3DFN - chains A and B of the 4 polymer chains in the assembly; structure by X-ray diffraction, 1.86 A resolution.

# Chain A (and B)
Molecule: Fructose-bisphosphate aldolase A
Source organism: Oryctolagus cuniculus
Notes: EC 4.1.2.13; chain B of this document is another copy of the same molecule, construct and numbering; everything in this record applies to it too
UniProt: P00883 (ALDOA_RABIT); residues 1-363 here correspond to UniProt positions 2-364 (UniProt number = residue number + 1)
Sequence (363 residues; numbered 1 to 363; the number before each row is that of its first residue):
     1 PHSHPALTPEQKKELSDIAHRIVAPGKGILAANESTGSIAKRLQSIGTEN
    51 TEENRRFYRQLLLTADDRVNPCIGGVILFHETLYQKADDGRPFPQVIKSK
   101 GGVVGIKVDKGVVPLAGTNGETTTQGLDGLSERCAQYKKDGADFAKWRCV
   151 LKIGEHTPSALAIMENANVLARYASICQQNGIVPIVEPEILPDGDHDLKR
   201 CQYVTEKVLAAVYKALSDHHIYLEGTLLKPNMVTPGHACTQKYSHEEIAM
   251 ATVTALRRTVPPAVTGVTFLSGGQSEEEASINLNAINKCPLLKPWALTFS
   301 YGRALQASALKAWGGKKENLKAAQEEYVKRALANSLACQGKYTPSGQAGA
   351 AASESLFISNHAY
Disordered / not traced: 346-358
Construct notes: engineered mutation Asn33 (Asp34 in P00883)
Curated features (UniProtKB/Swiss-Prot):
  - active site: Glu187 (Proton acceptor), Lys229 (Schiff-base intermediate with dihydroxyacetone-P)
  - binding site (beta-D-fructose 1,6-bisphosphate): Arg42, Ser271 to Gly273, Ser300, Arg303
  - site: Cys72 (Essential for substrate cleavage), Lys107 (Essential for substrate cleavage), Lys146 (Alkylation inactivates the enzyme), His361 (Alkylation inactivates the enzyme), Tyr363 (Necessary for preference for fructose 1,6-bisphosphate over fructose 1-phosphate)
  - modified residue: Thr8 (Phosphothreonine), Ser35 (Phosphoserine), Ser38 (Phosphoserine), Lys41 (N6-acetyllysine), Ser45 (Phosphoserine), Lys98 (N6-(2-hydroxyisobutyryl)lysine), Lys107 (N6-acetyllysine), Lys110 (N6-acetyllysine), Ser131 (Phosphoserine), Lys146 (N6-(2-hydroxyisobutyryl)lysine), Ser271 (Phosphoserine), Lys311 (N6-malonyllysine), Lys329 (N6-acetyllysine), Asn360 (Deamidated asparagine)
  - cross-link: Lys41 (Glycyl lysine isopeptide (Lys-Gly) (interchain with G-Cter in SUMO1))

# Chain A / chain B interface
Contacting residue pairs - 54 pairs, chain A then chain B:
  His2(A) - His156(B)
  His4(A) - Gly117(B)
  His4(A) - Thr118(B)
  His4(A) - Asn119(B)
  His4(A) - His156(B)
  Ala6(A) - Gly117(B)
  Val113(A) - Arg172(B)
  Leu115(A) - Arg172(B)
  Ala116(A) - Ser175(B)
  Ala116(A) - Gln179(B)
  Ala116(A) - His220(B)
  Gly117(A) - His4(B)
  Gly117(A) - Ala6(B)
  Gly117(A) - His220(B)
  Thr118(A) - His4(B)
  Asn119(A) - His4(B)
  Thr123(A) - Arg172(B)
  Gln125(A) - Leu127(B)
  Gln125(A) - Asp128(B)
  Gln125(A) - Gly129(B)  hydrogen bond (side chain-backbone)
  Gly126(A) - Asp128(B)  hydrogen bond (backbone-side chain)
  Leu127(A) - Gln125(B)
  Leu127(A) - Asp128(B)  hydrogen bond (backbone-side chain)
  Asp128(A) - Lys110(B)
  Asp128(A) - Gln125(B)
  Asp128(A) - Gly126(B)  hydrogen bond (side chain-backbone)
  Asp128(A) - Leu127(B)  hydrogen bond (side chain-backbone)
  Asp128(A) - Asp128(B)  hydrogen bond (backbone-side chain)
  Gly129(A) - Gln125(B)  hydrogen bond (backbone-side chain)
  His156(A) - His2(B)
  His156(A) - His4(B)
  Leu161(A) - Asp218(B)
  Leu161(A) - His219(B)
  Leu161(A) - His220(B)
  Met164(A) - Asn168(B)
  Met164(A) - His219(B)
  Glu165(A) - Asn168(B)  hydrogen bond
  Glu165(A) - Arg172(B)
  Asn168(A) - Met164(B)
  Asn168(A) - Glu165(B)  hydrogen bond
  Asn168(A) - Asn168(B)
  Arg172(A) - Val113(B)
  Arg172(A) - Leu115(B)
  Arg172(A) - Thr123(B)
  Arg172(A) - Glu165(B)
  Ser175(A) - Ala116(B)
  Gln179(A) - Ala116(B)
  Asp218(A) - Leu161(B)
  Asp218(A) - Met164(B)
  His219(A) - Leu161(B)
  His219(A) - Glu165(B)
  His220(A) - Ala116(B)
  His220(A) - Gly117(B)
  His220(A) - Leu161(B)
Interface residues without a listed pair, chain A (27 interface residues in all): Lys110

# Summary
The chain A/chain B interface involves 27 residues from each chain, with 9 hydrogen bonds. Among the polar
pairs are Gln125(A)-Gly129(B), Gly126(A)-Asp128(B) and Leu127(A)-Asp128(B). From UniProt: active-site residues
Glu187(A) and Lys229(A) and 6 beta-D-fructose 1,6-bisphosphate-binding residues on chain A.
Chain A and chain B are both Fructose-bisphosphate aldolase A (Oryctolagus cuniculus); the structure, D33N
mutant fructose-1,6-bisphosphate aldolase from rabbit muscle, was determined by X-ray diffraction (same
publication as 3DFO, 3DFP, 3DFQ, 3DFS and 3DFT).
